8V41 - chains C and d of the 42 polymer chains in the assembly; structure by electron microscopy, 5.60 A resolution (low resolution: residue-level contacts below are approximate; hydrogen-bond / salt-bridge calls are withheld).

Chain C:
Name: Sheath (CD1363)
Organism: Clostridioides difficile
Reference sequence: A0A9Q7ZU73 (A0A9Q7ZU73_CLODI); residues 1-354 here = UniProt positions 1-354
Amino-acid sequence (354 residues; numbered 1 to 354; the number before each row is that of its first residue):
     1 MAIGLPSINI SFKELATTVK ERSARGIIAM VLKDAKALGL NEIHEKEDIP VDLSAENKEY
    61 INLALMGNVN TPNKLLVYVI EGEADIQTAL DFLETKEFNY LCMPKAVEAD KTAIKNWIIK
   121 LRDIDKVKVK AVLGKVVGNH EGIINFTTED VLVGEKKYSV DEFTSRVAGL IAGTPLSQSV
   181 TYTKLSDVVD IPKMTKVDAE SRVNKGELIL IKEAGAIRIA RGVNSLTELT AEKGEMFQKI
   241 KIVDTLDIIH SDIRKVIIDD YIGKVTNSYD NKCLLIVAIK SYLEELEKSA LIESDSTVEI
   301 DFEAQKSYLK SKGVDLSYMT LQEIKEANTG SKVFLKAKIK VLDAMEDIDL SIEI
Not modelled in the structure: 1-5, 354

Chain d:
Name: Sheath initiator (CD1370)
Organism: Clostridioides difficile
Reference sequence: A0A069AE46 (A0A069AE46_CLODI); numbering as in UniProt (aligned over 1-142)
Amino-acid sequence (142 residues; each row starts with the number of its first residue):
     1 MSTIFPFIGV PEDYILPKTE ELPIFREVAW DFEKDEPILE KGDFKIIEKK EALKVWIYKC
    61 IKTNRYEHEI YSLEYGTELS ELIGQKYTKG LTESEASRFI KEALLINPYI LEVNVKSANF
   121 NRDILSANVK VSTIYGEVEI NV
Not modelled in the structure: 1-15, 136-142

Interface between chain C and chain d:
Pairs across the interface - 7 pairs, chain C then chain d:
  Ile-8(C) with Asp-123(d)
  Ser-11(C) with Glu-33(d)
  Phe-12(C) with Ile-57(d); Ile-61(d)
  Lys-13(C) with Phe-32(d); Glu-33(d)
  Glu-14(C) with Lys-54(d)
Interface residues without a listed pair, chain C (7 interface residues in all): Asn-9, Ile-10
Interface residues without a listed pair, chain d (8 interface residues in all): Asp-31, Lys-62

In short:
7 residues of chain C and 8 residues of chain d are in contact.
Chain C is Sheath (CD1363) and chain d is Sheath initiator (CD1370), both from Clostridioides difficile; the
structure, CryoEM Structure of Diffocin - postcontracted - Baseplate - transitional state, was determined by
electron microscopy together with 8V3T, 8V3W, 8V3X, 8V3Z, 8V40 and 8V43 from the same study.
